PDB entry 8VLR | electron microscopy, 2.60 A resolution | chains E and L of the 10 polymer chains in the assembly

Chain E:
Molecule: Histone H3.1
From: Homo sapiens
UniProtKB: P68431 (H31_HUMAN); residues 38-135 here correspond to UniProt positions 39-136 (UniProt number = residue number + 1)
Chain sequence (98 residues; row label = number of the first residue in the row):
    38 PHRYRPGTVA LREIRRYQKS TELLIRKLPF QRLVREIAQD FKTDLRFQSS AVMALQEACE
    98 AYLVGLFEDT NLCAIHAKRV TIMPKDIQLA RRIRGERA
Curated features (UniProtKB/Swiss-Prot):
  - modified residue: Tyr-41 (Phosphotyrosine), Lys-56 (N6,N6,N6-trimethyllysine), Ser-57 (Phosphoserine), Lys-64 (N6-(2-hydroxyisobutyryl)lysine), Lys-79 (N6,N6,N6-trimethyllysine), Thr-80 (Phosphothreonine), Ser-86 (Phosphoserine), Thr-107 (Phosphothreonine), Lys-115 (N6-acetyllysine), Lys-122 (N6-(2-hydroxyisobutyryl)lysine)

Chain L:
Molecule: 136-nt DNA strand
From: Homo sapiens
Sequence (136 nucleotides; numbered 148 to 283; the number before each row is that of its first residue):
   148 TCATAATGGA GCACCAGATT CTACCAAAAG TGTATTTGGT AACTGCTCCA TCAAAAGGCA
   208 GGTTCAGCTG AATTCAGCTG AACCTGCCTT TTGTTGGAGC AGTTTCTAAA TACACTTTTG
   268 GAAGAACAGG CAGAGA

Chain E / chain L interface:
Pairs across the interface (19; chain E residue first):
  Arg-42(E) / DC215(L)  salt bridge to the phosphate
  Pro-43(E) / DG214(L)  phosphate contact
  Pro-43(E) / DC215(L)  sugar contact
  Arg-63(E) / DC206(L)  phosphate contact
  Arg-72(E) / DA197(L)  salt bridge to the phosphate
  Arg-83(E) / DC196(L)  hydrogen bond to the base
  Arg-83(E) / DA197(L)  phosphate contact
  Phe-84(E) / DC196(L)  sugar contact
  Phe-84(E) / DA197(L)  hydrogen bond to the phosphate
  Gln-85(E) / DC196(L)  phosphate contact
  Ser-86(E) / DC196(L)  phosphate contact
  Arg-116(E) / DG217(L)  phosphate contact
  Arg-116(E) / DA218(L)  phosphate contact
  Val-117(E) / DT216(L)  sugar contact
  Val-117(E) / DG217(L)  hydrogen bond to the phosphate
  Thr-118(E) / DT216(L)  phosphate contact
  Thr-118(E) / DG217(L)  hydrogen bond to the phosphate
  Met-120(E) / DG217(L)  sugar contact
  Lys-122(E) / DA218(L)  salt bridge to the phosphate
Interface residues without a listed pair, chain E (15 interface residues in all): Leu-82, Lys-115
Interface residues without a listed pair, chain L (9 interface residues in all): DA207

Summary:
Chain E and chain L form an interface of 15 and 9 residues respectively; the contacts include 4 hydrogen bonds
and 3 salt bridges. Polar contacts include Arg-83(E)/DC196(L), Phe-84(E)/DA197(L) and Val-117(E)/DG217(L).
Chain E is Histone H3.1 and chain L is a 136-nt DNA strand, both from Homo sapiens; the structure, Cryo-EM
structure of native H2AK119bu nucleosome at 2.6, was determined by electron microscopy.
